PDB entry 7OBQ | electron microscopy, 3.90 A resolution | chains u and y of the 8 polymer chains in the assembly

[Chain u]
Protein: Signal recognition particle subunit SRP68
Source organism: Canis lupus familiaris
UniProtKB: Q00004 (SRP68_CANLF); the construct has insertions or renumbered stretches relative to UniProt, so the offset changes along the chain: 1-400 = UniProt 1-400; 402-494 = UniProt 401-493; 511-622 = UniProt 511-622
Sequence (622 residues; numbered 1 to 622 plus 17 insertion-coded residues; 17 numbers in that range are skipped by the numbering (no residue carries them; nothing is unmodelled there); the number before each row is that of its first residue; a row labelled like 494A-494Q holds insertion residues (494A, then the next letters in order); X marks 129 residues of unknown identity (built as UNK)):
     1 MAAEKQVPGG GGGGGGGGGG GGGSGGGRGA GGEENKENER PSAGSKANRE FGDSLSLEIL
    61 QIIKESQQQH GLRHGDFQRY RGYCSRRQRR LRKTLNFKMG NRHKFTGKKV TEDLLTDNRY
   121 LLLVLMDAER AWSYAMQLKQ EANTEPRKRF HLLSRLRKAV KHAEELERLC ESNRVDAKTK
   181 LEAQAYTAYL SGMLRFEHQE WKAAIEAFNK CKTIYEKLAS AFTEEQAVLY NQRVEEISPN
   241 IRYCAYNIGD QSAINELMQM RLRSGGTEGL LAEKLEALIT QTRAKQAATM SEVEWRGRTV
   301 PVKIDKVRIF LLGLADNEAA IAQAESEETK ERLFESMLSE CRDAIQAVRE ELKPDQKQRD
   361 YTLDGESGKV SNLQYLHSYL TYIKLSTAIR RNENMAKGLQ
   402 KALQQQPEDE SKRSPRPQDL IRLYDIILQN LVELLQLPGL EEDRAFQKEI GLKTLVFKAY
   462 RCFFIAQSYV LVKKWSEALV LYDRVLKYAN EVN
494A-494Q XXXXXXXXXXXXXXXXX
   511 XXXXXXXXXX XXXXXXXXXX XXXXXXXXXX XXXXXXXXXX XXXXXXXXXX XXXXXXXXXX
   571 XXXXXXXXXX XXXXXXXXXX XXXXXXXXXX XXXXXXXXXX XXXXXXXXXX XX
Unresolved in the structure: 1-53, 402-413, 494A-494Q, 524-622
Sequence notes: conflict UNK_494A (Ser in Q00004), UNK_494B (Asp495 in Q00004), UNK_494C (Ala496 in Q00004), 126 further conflict positions vs the reference (Q00004) not listed
Swiss-Prot annotation at these positions:
  - modified residue: Ser45 (Phosphoserine), Ser238 (Phosphoserine), Lys449 (N6-acetyllysine)

[Chain y]
Protein: SRP receptor subunit alpha
Source organism: Oryctolagus cuniculus
UniProtKB: A0A5F9CI80 (A0A5F9CI80_RABIT); residue numbers follow UniProt; this construct covers 1-637
Sequence (637 residues; each row starts with the number of its first residue):
     1 MLDFFTIFSK GGLVLWCFQG VSDSCTGPVN ALIRSVLLQE RGGNNSFTHE ALTLKYKLDN
    61 QFELVFVVGF QKILTLTYVD KLIDDVHRLF RDKYRTEIQQ QSALSLLNGT FDFQNDFLRL
   121 LREAEESSKI RAPTTMKKFE DSEKAKKPVR SMIETRGEKP KEKAKNSKKK GAKKEGSDGP
   181 LATSKAVPAE KSGLPVGPEN GVELSKEELI RRKREEFIQK HGRGLEKSSK SKSEAPKEKG
   241 KKAPRVWELG GCANKEVLDY STPTTNGAPE AALSEDINLI RGTGPGGQLQ DLDCSSSDDE
   301 GAAQNSTKPS STKGTLGGMF GMLKGLVGSK SLSREDMESV LDKMRDHLIA KNVAADIAVQ
   361 LCESVANKLE GKVMGTFSTV TSTVKQALQE SLVQILQPQR RVDMLRDIMD AQRRQRPYVV
   421 TFCGVNGVGK STNLAKISFW LLENGFSVLI AACDTFRAGA VEQLRTHTRR LSALHPPEKH
   481 GGRTMVQLFE KGYGKDAAGI AMEAIAFARN QGFDVVLVDT AGRMQDNAPL MTALAKLITV
   541 NTPDLVLFVG EALVGNEAVD QLVKFNRALA DHSMAQTPRL IDGIVLTKFD TIDDKVGAAI
   601 SMTYITSKPI VFVGTGQTYC DLRSLNAKAV VAALMKA
Unresolved in the structure: 1, 148-329
Ion coordination: Mg2+: Ser431 (together with GMP-PNP)
Ligand contacts:
  - GMP-PNP (GNP; phosphoaminophosphonic acid-guanylate ester), molecule 1: Asn426, Gly427, Arg457, Met524
  - GMP-PNP (GNP), molecule 2: Asn426, Gly427, Val428, Gly429, Lys430, Ser431, Thr432, Asn433, Lys436, Asp454, Arg457, Gln463, Thr520, Ala521, Gly522, Thr587, Lys588, Asp590, Thr591, Gly614, Thr615, Gly616, Gln617

[Chain u / chain y interface]
Residue-residue contacts - 18 pairs, chain u then chain y:
  Gln68(u) - Asp571(y)
  Gln69(u) - Asp571(y)
  Gln69(u) - Met574(y)
  Arg73(u) - Ala570(y)
  Arg73(u) - Ser573(y)  hydrogen bond (side chain-backbone)
  Arg73(u) - Met574(y)
  Arg73(u) - Ala575(y)  hydrogen bond (side chain-backbone)
  Arg73(u) - Gln576(y)
  Arg73(u) - Pro578(y)
  His74(u) - Arg567(y)
  Arg79(u) - Arg567(y)
  Arg79(u) - Asp571(y)  salt bridge
  Phe196(u) - Ile73(y)  hydrophobic
  Pro239(u) - Gln71(y)
  Asn240(u) - Ile73(y)
  Arg242(u) - Asp3(y)  salt bridge
  Asp360(u) - Arg414(y)
  Tyr361(u) - Arg414(y)
Also at the interface, not in a pair above, chain u (15 interface residues in all): Asn143, Tyr243, Tyr246, Lys357
Also at the interface, not in a pair above, chain y (17 interface residues in all): Leu74, Leu76, Glu125, Thr542, Thr577

[Overview]
Chain u and chain y form an interface of 15 and 17 residues respectively; the contacts include 2 hydrogen
bonds and 2 salt bridges. Among the polar pairs are Arg79(u)-Asp571(y), Arg242(u)-Asp3(y) and
Arg73(u)-Ser573(y). Chain y binds GMP-PNP.
Here chain u is Signal recognition particle subunit SRP68 (Canis lupus familiaris) and chain y is SRP receptor
subunit alpha (Oryctolagus cuniculus). Entry 7OBQ (SRP-SR at the distal site conformation) was determined by
electron microscopy.
